Entry 7X49 (electron microscopy, 3.13 A resolution); this record covers chains H and B of the 6 polymer chains in the assembly.

== Chain H ==
Name: 8A10 heavy chain
Source organism: Mus musculus
Sequence (118 residues; row label = number of the first residue in the row):
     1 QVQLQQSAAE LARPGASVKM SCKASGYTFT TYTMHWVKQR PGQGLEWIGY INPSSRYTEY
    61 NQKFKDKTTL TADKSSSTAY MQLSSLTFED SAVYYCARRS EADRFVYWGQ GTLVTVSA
Disordered / not traced: 1
Disulfide bonds: Cys22-Cys96

== Chain B ==
Name: VP2
Source organism: Coxsackievirus B1
UniProt: A0A2S0RQC2 (A0A2S0RQC2_9ENTO); residues 1-263 here correspond to UniProt positions 70-332 (UniProt number = residue number + 69)
Sequence (263 residues; numbered 1 to 263; the number before each row is that of its first residue):
     1 SPSAEECGYS DRVRSITLGN STITTQECAN VVVGYGVWPE YLKDNEATAE DQPTQPDVAT
    61 CRFYTLESVQ WMKNSAGWWW KLPDALSQMG LFGQNMQYHY LGRTGYTIHV QCNASKFHQG
   121 CLLVVCVPEA EMGCSNLNNT PEFSELSGGD SARMFTDTQV GESNAKKVQT AVWNAGMGVG
   181 VGNLTIFPHQ WINLRTNNSA TLVMPYINSV PMDNMFRHNN LTLMIIPFVP LNYSEGSSPY
   241 VPITVTIAPM CAEYNGLRLA SNQ
Disordered / not traced: 1-9, 262-263

== Chain H / chain B interface ==
Contacting residue pairs (9; chain H residue first):
  Tyr50(H) with Glu162(B)
  Asn52(H) with Gln159(B)
  Ser55(H) with Gln159(B)
  Tyr57(H) with Gln159(B); Gly161(B)
  Glu59(H) with Gly161(B); Glu162(B), hydrogen bond (side chain-backbone); Ser163(B), hydrogen bond
  Arg99(H) with Glu162(B), salt bridge
Interface residues without a listed pair, chain B (6 interface residues in all): Leu137, Val160

== Summary ==
The chain H/chain B interface involves 6 residues from each chain, with 2 hydrogen bonds and 1 salt bridge.
Polar contacts include Arg99(H)-Glu162(B), Glu59(H)-Glu162(B) and Glu59(H)-Ser163(B).
Here chain H is 8A10 heavy chain (Mus musculus) and chain B is VP2 (Coxsackievirus B1). Entry 7X49 (Cryo-EM
structure of Coxsackievirus B1 mature virion in complex with nAb 8A10 (classified from CVB1 mature ...) was
determined by electron microscopy together with 7X2G, 7X2I, 7X2O, 7X2T, 7X2W, 7X35 and 7 further entries from
the same study.
